PDB entry 3ABB | X-ray diffraction, 2.30 A resolution | chain A

Chain A:
Molecule: Cytochrome P450 hydroxylase
From: Streptomyces avermitilis
Notes: EC 1.14.13.-
Reference sequence: Q79ZT5 (Q79ZT5_STRAW); residue numbers follow UniProt; this construct covers 1-404
Sequence (408 residues; each row starts with the number of its first residue):
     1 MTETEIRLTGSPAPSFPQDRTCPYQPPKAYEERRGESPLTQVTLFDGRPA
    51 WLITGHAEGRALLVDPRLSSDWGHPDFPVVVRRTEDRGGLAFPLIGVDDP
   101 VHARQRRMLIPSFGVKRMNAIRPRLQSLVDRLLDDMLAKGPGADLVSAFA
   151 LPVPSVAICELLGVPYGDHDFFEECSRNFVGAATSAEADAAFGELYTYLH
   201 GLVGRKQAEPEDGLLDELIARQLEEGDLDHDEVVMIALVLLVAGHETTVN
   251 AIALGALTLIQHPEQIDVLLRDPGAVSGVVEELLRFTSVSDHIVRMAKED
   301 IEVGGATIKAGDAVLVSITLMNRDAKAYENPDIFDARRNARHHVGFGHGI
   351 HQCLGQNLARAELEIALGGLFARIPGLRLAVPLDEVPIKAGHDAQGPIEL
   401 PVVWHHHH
Unresolved in the structure: 1-10, 82-90, 181-186
Construct notes: expression tag (405-408)
Ion coordination: heme Fe near Cys-353 (its only coordinating residue here)
Small-molecule neighbours: heme (HEM): Leu-94, Ile-95, His-102, Arg-106, Phe-113, Ile-158, Leu-161, Val-239, Leu-240, Ala-243, Gly-244, Thr-247, Thr-248, Ala-251, Leu-284, Ser-290, Ile-293, Arg-295, Ile-318, Gly-345, Phe-346, Gly-347, Ile-350, His-351, Gln-352, Cys-353, Leu-354, Gly-355, Leu-358, Ala-359, Glu-362, Leu-363

Summary:
Chain A binds heme.
Chain A is Cytochrome P450 hydroxylase (Streptomyces avermitilis); the structure, Crystal structure of
CYP105D6, was determined by X-ray diffraction (same publication as 3ABA).
